PDB entry 4Z31 | X-ray diffraction, 2.50 A resolution | chains B and D of the 6 polymer chains in the assembly

== Chain B ==
Protein: Roquin-2
From: Homo sapiens
UniProt: Q9HBD1 (RC3H2_HUMAN); residue numbers follow UniProt; this construct covers 87-404
Chain sequence (319 residues; numbered 86 to 404; the number before each row is that of its first residue):
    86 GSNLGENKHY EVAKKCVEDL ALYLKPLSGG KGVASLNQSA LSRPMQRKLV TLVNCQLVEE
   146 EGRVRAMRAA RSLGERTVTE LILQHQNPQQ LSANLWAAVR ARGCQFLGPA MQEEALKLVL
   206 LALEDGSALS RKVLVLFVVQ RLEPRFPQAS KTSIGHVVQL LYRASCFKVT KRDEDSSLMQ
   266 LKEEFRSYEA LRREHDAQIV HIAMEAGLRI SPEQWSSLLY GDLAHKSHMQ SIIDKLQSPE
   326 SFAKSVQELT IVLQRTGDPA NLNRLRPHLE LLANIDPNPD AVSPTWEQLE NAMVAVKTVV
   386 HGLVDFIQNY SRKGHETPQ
Unresolved in the structure: 86-87, 111-124, 397-404
Sequence notes: expression tag (86)
Swiss-Prot annotation at these positions:
  - mutagenesis: Gln244 to Arg248 (Abolishes binding to CDE RNA but not dsRNA), Ser323 (S323E: Decreases dsRNA-binding)
Reported in the primary citation:
  - binding site for the 15-nt RNA strand: Arg216, Arg248, Ser250, Ser262
  - binding site for the 15-nt RNA strand: Ser312, Gln315, Asp319
  - binding site for the 15-nt RNA strand (chain D): Arg128, Arg153, Ser157
  - mutagenesis - Q244A/Y247A/R248E/S323E (Kd 590 nM): decreased binding to Tnf23 RNA duplex
  - post-translational modification sites: Ser323 (citing earlier work)

== Chain D ==
Molecule: 15-nt RNA strand
Sequence (15 nucleotides; numbered 1 to 15; the number before each row is that of its first residue):
     1 AUGUUCUGUG AACAC
Unresolved in the structure: 15

== How chain B and chain D interact ==
Pairs across the interface (12):
  Pro129(B) - C13(D)  phosphate contact
  Lys133(B) - A11(D)  salt bridge to the phosphate
  Lys133(B) - A12(D)  salt bridge to the phosphate
  Arg153(B) - U9(D)  phosphate contact
  Arg153(B) - G10(D)  salt bridge to the phosphate
  Ser157(B) - G10(D)  phosphate contact
  Ser157(B) - A11(D)  hydrogen bond to the phosphate
  Arg161(B) - A12(D)  salt bridge to the phosphate
  Arg161(B) - C13(D)  salt bridge to the phosphate
  Pro297(B) - A12(D)  sugar contact
  Gln315(B) - A11(D)  base contact
  Gln315(B) - A12(D)  hydrogen bond to the base
Other interface residues (no listed pair), chain B (9 interface residues in all): Asp319, Pro364
Other interface residues (no listed pair), chain D (6 interface residues in all): G8

== Overview ==
9 residues of chain B face 6 of chain D across their interface, with 2 hydrogen bonds and 5 salt bridges.
Polar pairs include Gln315(B)-A12(D), Ser157(B)-A11(D) and Lys133(B)-A11(D). The paper reports a binding site
for the 15-nt RNA strand at Arg216(B), Arg248(B) and Ser250(B) among others; Q244A/Y247A/R248E/S323E of chain
B reduce binding to Tnf23 RNA duplex.
Chain B is Roquin-2 (Homo sapiens) and chain D is a 15-nt RNA strand; the structure, Crystal structure of the
RC3H2 ROQ domain in complex with stem-loop and double-stranded forms of RNA, was determined by X-ray
diffraction together with 4Z30 from the same study.
